5KLK - chains A and B of the 4 polymer chains in the assembly; structure by X-ray diffraction, 2.01 A resolution.

# Chain A (and B)
Name: 2-aminomuconate 6-semialdehyde dehydrogenase
From: Pseudomonas fluorescens
Notes: chain B of this document is another copy of the same molecule, construct and numbering; everything in this record applies to it too
UniProtKB: Q83V33 (Q83V33_PSEFL); residue numbers follow UniProt; this construct covers 1-500
Amino-acid sequence (520 residues; row label = number of the first residue in the row; numbers below 1 keep their minus sign (Met-19 is residue -19)):
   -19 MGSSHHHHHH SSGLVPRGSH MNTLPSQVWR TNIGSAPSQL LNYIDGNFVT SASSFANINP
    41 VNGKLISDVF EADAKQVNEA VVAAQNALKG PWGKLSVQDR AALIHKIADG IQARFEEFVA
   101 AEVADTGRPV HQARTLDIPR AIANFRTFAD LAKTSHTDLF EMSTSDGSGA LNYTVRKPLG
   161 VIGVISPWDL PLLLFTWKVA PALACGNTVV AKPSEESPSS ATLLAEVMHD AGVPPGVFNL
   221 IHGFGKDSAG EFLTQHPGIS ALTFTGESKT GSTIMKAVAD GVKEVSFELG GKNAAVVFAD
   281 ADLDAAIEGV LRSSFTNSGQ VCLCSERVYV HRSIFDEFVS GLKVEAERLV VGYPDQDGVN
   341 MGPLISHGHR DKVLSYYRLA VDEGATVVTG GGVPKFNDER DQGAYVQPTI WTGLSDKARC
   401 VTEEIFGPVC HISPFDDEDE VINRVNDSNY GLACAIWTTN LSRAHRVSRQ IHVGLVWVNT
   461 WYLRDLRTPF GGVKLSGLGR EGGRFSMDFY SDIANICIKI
Unresolved in the structure: -19 to 17 (chain B: -19 to 16)
Sequence notes: initiating methionine (-19); expression tag (-18 to 0); engineered mutation Asp169 (Asn in Q83V33)
Metal / ion sites: Na+: Glu196, Ile345
Residues lining bound ligands:
  - (2E,4E)-2-hydroxy-6-oxohexa-2,4-dienoic acid (6OH): Arg120, Leu170, Leu173, Leu174, Trp177, Glu268, Cys302, Leu303, Tyr462, Arg464, Leu466, Phe470
  - NAD (nicotinamide-adenine-dinucleotide): Ile165, Ser166, Pro167, Trp168, Asp169, Leu174, Lys192, Pro193, Ser194, Glu195, Gly223, Phe224, Gly225, Lys226, Gly230, Glu231, Thr234, Phe244, Thr245, Gly246, Glu247, Thr250, Thr253, Ile254, Glu268, Leu269, Gly270, Gly271, Cys302, Glu404, Phe406, Leu432, Phe470, Ser476
From the paper describing this entry:
  - binding site for (2E,4E)-2-hydroxy-6-oxohexa-2,4-dienoic acid: Arg120, Arg464
  - catalytic residues: Arg120, Cys302, Arg464 (proposed by the authors, not directly observed)
  - mutagenesis - N169D: decreased catalytic activity

# Interface between chain A and chain B
Contacting residue pairs (26):
  Asp130(A) with Lys133(B), salt bridge
  Leu131(A) with Thr134(B)
  Lys133(A) with Asp130(B), salt bridge; Arg467(B)
  Thr134(A) with Leu131(B); Thr134(B); Arg467(B)
  Ser135(A) with Arg467(B), hydrogen bond (backbone-side chain)
  His136(A) with Arg467(B)
  Ser148(A) with Arg449(B), hydrogen bond (backbone-side chain)
  Leu151(A) with His445(B)
  Ser442(A) with Ile500(B)
  His445(A) with Leu151(B); Ile500(B)
  Arg446(A) with Ile500(B)
  Arg449(A) with Ser148(B), hydrogen bond (side chain-backbone); Ile500(B)
  Arg467(A) with Lys133(B); Thr134(B); Ser135(B), hydrogen bond (side chain-backbone); His136(B)
  Ile498(A) with Leu441(B), hydrophobic
  Ile500(A) with Ser442(B); His445(B); Arg446(B); Arg449(B)
Also at the interface, not in a pair above, chain A (17 interface residues in all): Leu441, Lys499
Also at the interface, not in a pair above, chain B (17 interface residues in all): Ile498, Lys499

# In short
The chain A/chain B interface involves 17 residues from each chain; the contacts include 4 hydrogen bonds and
2 salt bridges. Polar contacts include Asp130(A)-Lys133(B), Ser135(A)-Arg467(B) and Ser148(A)-Arg449(B). Bound
to chain A: NAD and (2E,4E)-2-hydroxy-6-oxohexa-2,4-dienoic acid. The paper reports catalytic residues
Arg120(A), Cys302(A) and Arg464(A); N169D of chain A reduces catalytic activity.
Both chains are 2-aminomuconate 6-semialdehyde dehydrogenase (Pseudomonas fluorescens). Entry 5KLK (Crystal
structure of 2-aminomuconate 6-semialdehyde dehydrogenase N169D in complex with NAD+ and
2-hydroxymuconate-6-semialdehyde) was determined by X-ray diffraction (same publication as 5KJ5, 5KLL, 5KLM,
5KLN and 5KLO).
